Entry 8IOC (electron microscopy, 2.86 A resolution); this record covers chains B and G of the 6 polymer chains in the assembly.

# Chain B
Molecule: Guanine nucleotide-binding protein G(I)/G(S)/G(T) subunit beta-1, HiBiT
From: Homo sapiens
UniProt: P62873 (GBB1_HUMAN); residues 2-340 here = UniProt positions 2-340
Chain sequence (371 residues; each row starts with the number of its first residue; numbers below 1 keep their minus sign (Met-4 is residue -4)):
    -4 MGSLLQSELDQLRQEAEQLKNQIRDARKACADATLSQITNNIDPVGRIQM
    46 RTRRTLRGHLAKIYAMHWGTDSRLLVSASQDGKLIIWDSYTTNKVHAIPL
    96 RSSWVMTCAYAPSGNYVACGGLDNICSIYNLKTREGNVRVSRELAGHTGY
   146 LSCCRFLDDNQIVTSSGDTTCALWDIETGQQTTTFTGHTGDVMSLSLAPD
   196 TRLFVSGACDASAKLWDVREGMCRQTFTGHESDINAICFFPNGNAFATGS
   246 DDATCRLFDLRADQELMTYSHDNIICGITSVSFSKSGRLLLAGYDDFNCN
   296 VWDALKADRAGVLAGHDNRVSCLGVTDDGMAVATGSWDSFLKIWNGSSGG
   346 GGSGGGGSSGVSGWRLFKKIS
Disordered / not traced: -4 to 2, 344-366
Differences from the reference sequence: initiating methionine (-4); expression tag (-3 to 1); linker (341-355)
UniProt features mapped onto this chain:
  - modified residue: Ser2 (N-acetylserine), His266 (Phosphohistidine)

# Chain G
Molecule: Guanine nucleotide-binding protein G(I)/G(S)/G(O) subunit gamma-2
From: Bos taurus
UniProt: P63212 (GBG2_BOVIN); numbering as in UniProt (aligned over 1-71)
Chain sequence (71 residues; row label = number of the first residue in the row):
     1 MASNNTASIAQARKLVEQLKMEANIDRIKVSKAAADLMAYCEAHAKEDPL
    51 LTPVPASENPFREKKFFCAIL
Disordered / not traced: 1-7, 63-71
UniProt features mapped onto this chain:
  - modified residue: Ala2 (N-acetylalanine), Cys68 (Cysteine methyl ester)
  - lipidation: Cys68 (S-geranylgeranyl cysteine)

# Interface between chain B and chain G
Pairs across the interface - 84 pairs, chain B then chain G:
  Leu4(B) - Ser8(G)
  Leu7(B) - Ile9(G)
  Leu7(B) - Ala12(G)  hydrophobic
  Leu7(B) - Arg13(G)
  Leu7(B) - Val16(G)
  Glu10(B) - Val16(G)
  Ala11(B) - Val16(G)
  Ala11(B) - Leu19(G)
  Leu14(B) - Val16(G)
  Leu14(B) - Leu19(G)  hydrophobic
  Leu14(B) - Lys20(G)
  Lys15(B) - Leu19(G)
  Gln17(B) - Ala23(G)
  Ile18(B) - Leu19(G)
  Ile18(B) - Glu22(G)
  Ile18(B) - Ala23(G)  hydrophobic
  Arg22(B) - Glu22(G)  salt bridge
  Ala24(B) - Lys29(G)  hydrogen bond (backbone-side chain)
  Cys25(B) - Lys29(G)
  Cys25(B) - Val30(G)
  Asp27(B) - Lys29(G)
  Asp27(B) - Val30(G)
  Asp27(B) - Ser31(G)  hydrogen bond
  Ala28(B) - Val30(G)
  Ala28(B) - Ser31(G)
  Leu30(B) - Ala34(G)  hydrophobic
  Ile33(B) - Ala34(G)  hydrophobic
  Ile33(B) - Met38(G)
  Thr34(B) - Met38(G)
  Asn36(B) - Met38(G)
  Ile37(B) - Met38(G)  hydrophobic
  Ile37(B) - Glu42(G)
  Val40(B) - Leu51(G)  hydrophobic
  Ile43(B) - Leu50(G)
  Ile43(B) - Leu51(G)
  Met45(B) - Leu50(G)  hydrophobic
  Arg49(B) - Phe61(G)
  Arg49(B) - Arg62(G)  hydrogen bond (side chain-backbone)
  Ser84(B) - Phe61(G)
  Tyr85(B) - Pro60(G)
  Tyr85(B) - Phe61(G)  hydrophobic
  Cys218(B) - Gln18(G)
  Arg219(B) - Glu22(G)
  Gln220(B) - Glu22(G)
  Thr221(B) - Glu22(G)  hydrogen bond (backbone-side chain)
  Phe235(B) - Leu37(G)  hydrophobic
  Pro236(B) - Tyr40(G)
  Asn237(B) - Asp36(G)
  Asn239(B) - Asp36(G)  hydrogen bond
  Asp254(B) - Ala33(G)
  Arg256(B) - Arg27(G)
  Arg256(B) - Ile28(G)  hydrogen bond (backbone-backbone)
  Arg256(B) - Asp36(G)  salt bridge
  Ala257(B) - Arg27(G)
  Ala257(B) - Ile28(G)
  Ala257(B) - Val30(G)  hydrophobic
  Ala257(B) - Ala33(G)  hydrophobic
  Asp258(B) - Glu22(G)
  Leu261(B) - Val30(G)  hydrophobic
  Ser279(B) - Asp48(G)  hydrogen bond
  Ser279(B) - Leu50(G)
  Lys280(B) - Asp48(G)  hydrogen bond (backbone-side chain)
  Ser281(B) - Tyr40(G)
  Ser281(B) - Cys41(G)  hydrogen bond (backbone-side chain)
  Ser281(B) - His44(G)
  Ser281(B) - Asp48(G)
  Gly282(B) - Cys41(G)  hydrogen bond (backbone-side chain)
  Arg283(B) - Cys41(G)
  Arg283(B) - Leu51(G)
  Leu284(B) - Leu50(G)
  Leu284(B) - Leu51(G)
  Leu300(B) - Met38(G)  hydrophobic
  Leu300(B) - Cys41(G)  hydrophobic
  Asp323(B) - Pro49(G)
  Gly324(B) - Pro49(G)
  Gly324(B) - Leu50(G)
  Met325(B) - Pro49(G)  hydrophobic
  Ala326(B) - Phe61(G)  hydrophobic
  Val327(B) - Leu50(G)  hydrophobic
  Ile338(B) - Phe61(G)  hydrophobic
  Asn340(B) - Asn59(G)  hydrogen bond
  Asn340(B) - Phe61(G)
  Ser342(B) - Pro53(G)
  Ser343(B) - Pro53(G)
Interface residues without a listed pair, chain B (63 interface residues in all): Ala21, Ala26, Arg48, Trp63, Lys209, Met217, Ala240, Leu252, Gln259, Gly341
Interface residues without a listed pair, chain G (38 interface residues in all): Met21, Ile25, Asp26, Ala45, Val54

# Overview
The interface between chain B and chain G involves 63 residues on one side and 38 on the other; the contacts
include 11 hydrogen bonds and 2 salt bridges. Polar pairs include Arg22(B)-Glu22(G), Arg256(B)-Asp36(G) and
Ala24(B)-Lys29(G).
Here chain B is Guanine nucleotide-binding protein G(I)/G(S)/G(T) subunit beta-1, HiBiT (Homo sapiens) and
chain G is Guanine nucleotide-binding protein G(I)/G(S)/G(O) subunit gamma-2 (Bos taurus). Entry 8IOC (Cryo-EM
structure of the gamma-MSH-bound human melanocortin receptor 3 (MC3R)-Gs complex) was determined by electron
microscopy together with 8INR and 8IOD from the same study.
